PDB entry 3AI2 | X-ray diffraction, 1.90 A resolution | chains A and D of the 4 polymer chains in the assembly

# Chain A (and D)
Molecule: NADPH-sorbose reductase
Source organism: Gluconobacter frateurii
Notes: EC 1.1.1.289; chain D of this document is another copy of the same molecule, construct and numbering; everything in this record applies to it too
UniProtKB: A4PB64 (A4PB64_9PROT); numbering as in UniProt (aligned over 1-263)
Chain sequence (263 residues; numbered 1 to 263; the number before each row is that of its first residue):
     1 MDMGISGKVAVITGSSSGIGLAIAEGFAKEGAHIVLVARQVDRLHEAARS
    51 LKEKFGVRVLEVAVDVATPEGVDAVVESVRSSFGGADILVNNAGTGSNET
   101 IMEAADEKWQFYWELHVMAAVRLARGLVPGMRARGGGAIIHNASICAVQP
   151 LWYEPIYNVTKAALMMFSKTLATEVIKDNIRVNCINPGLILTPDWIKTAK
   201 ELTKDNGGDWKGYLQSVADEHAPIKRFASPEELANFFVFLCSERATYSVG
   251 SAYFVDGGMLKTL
Residues lining bound ligands: NADPH (NDP; NADPH dihydro-nicotinamide-adenine-dinucleotide phosphate): Gly-14, Ser-15, Ser-16, Ser-17, Gly-18, Ile-19, Gly-20, Val-37, Ala-38, Arg-39, Gln-40, Arg-43, Val-64, Asp-65, Val-66, Ala-67, Asn-92, Ala-93, Gly-94, Thr-95, Leu-115, Asn-142, Ala-143, Ser-144, Tyr-157, Lys-161, Pro-187, Gly-188, Leu-189, Ile-190, Thr-192, Pro-193, Asp-194, Trp-195

# Chain A / chain D interface
Pairs across the interface (13):
  Val-148(A) / Thr-262(D)
  Val-148(A) / Leu-263(D)  hydrogen bond (backbone-backbone)
  Gln-149(A) / Lys-261(D)
  Gln-149(A) / Thr-262(D)
  Pro-150(A) / Lys-261(D)
  Leu-260(A) / Thr-262(D)
  Lys-261(A) / Gln-149(D)
  Lys-261(A) / Pro-150(D)
  Thr-262(A) / Val-148(D)
  Thr-262(A) / Gln-149(D)
  Thr-262(A) / Leu-260(D)
  Thr-262(A) / Thr-262(D)  hydrogen bond
  Leu-263(A) / Val-148(D)  hydrogen bond (backbone-backbone)
Other interface residues (no listed pair), chain A (8 interface residues in all): Ala-147
Other interface residues (no listed pair), chain D (8 interface residues in all): Ala-147

# Summary
Chain A and chain D each contribute 8 residues to their interface, with 3 hydrogen bonds. Polar pairs include
Thr-262(A)/Thr-262(D) and Val-148(A)/Leu-263(D). Chain A binds NADPH.
Chain A and chain D are both NADPH-sorbose reductase (Gluconobacter frateurii); the structure, The crystal
structure of L-sorbose reductase from Gluconobacter frateurii complexed with NADPH, was determined by X-ray
diffraction together with 3AI1 and 3AI3 from the same study.
